PDB entry 5VFH | X-ray diffraction, 1.59 A resolution | chains A and B

== Chain A (and B) ==
Protein: Basic phospholipase A2 homolog BnSP-7
From: Bothrops pauloensis
Notes: chain B of this document is another copy of the same molecule, construct and numbering; everything in this record applies to it too
UniProt: Q9IAT9 (PA2H_BOTPA); the author numbering skips numbers that UniProt does not, so the offset changes along the chain: 2-13 = UniProt 1-12; 15-53 = UniProt 13-51; 57-61 = UniProt 52-56; 67-88 = UniProt 57-78; 3 more segments
Chain sequence (121 residues; each row starts with the number of its first residue; note: 12 numbers in that range are skipped by the numbering (no residue carries them; nothing is unmodelled there)):
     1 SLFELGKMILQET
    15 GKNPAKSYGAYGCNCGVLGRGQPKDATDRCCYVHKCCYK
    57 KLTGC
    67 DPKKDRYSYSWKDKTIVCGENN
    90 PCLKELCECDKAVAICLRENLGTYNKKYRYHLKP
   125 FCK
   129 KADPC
Sequence notes: insertion (1); conflict L2 (Ser1 in Q9IAT9)
Disulfide bonds: C27-C126, C29-C45, C44-C105, C50-C133, C51-C98, C61-C91, C84-C96

== How chain A and chain B interact ==
Pairs across the interface (20):
  L2(A) with P123(B), hydrophobic
  F3(A) with L121(B), hydrophobic; F125(B), hydrophobic
  A19(A) with Y119(B), hydrophobic
  K20(A) with Y119(B)
  V31(A) with V31(B), hydrophobic
  K69(A) with F125(B)
  K70(A) with P123(B); F125(B)
  Y119(A) with A19(B), hydrophobic; K20(B); Y119(B), hydrogen bond
  L121(A) with L2(B), hydrophobic; F3(B), hydrophobic
  P123(A) with L2(B), hydrophobic; K69(B); K70(B)
  F125(A) with F3(B), hydrophobic; K69(B); K70(B)
Other interface residues (no listed pair), chain A (13 interface residues in all): S1, L32
Other interface residues (no listed pair), chain B (13 interface residues in all): S1, L32

== Summary ==
Chain A and chain B each contribute 13 residues to their interface; the contacts include 1 hydrogen bond. Its
one hydrogen-bonded contact is Y119(A)-Y119(B).
Chain A and chain B are both Basic phospholipase A2 homolog BnSP-7 (Bothrops pauloensis); the structure,
Crystal structure of BnSP-7 from Bothrops pauloensis complexed to sulfates, was determined by X-ray
diffraction (same publication as 5VFN, 5VFJ and 5VFM).
